PDB entry 6GOP | X-ray diffraction, 2.90 A resolution | chains B and C of the 28 polymer chains in the assembly

[Chain B]
Protein: Proteasome subunit alpha type-3
Source organism: Saccharomyces cerevisiae (strain ATCC 204508 / S288c)
Notes: EC 3.4.25.1
UniProt: P23638 (PSA3_YEAST); residues 0-257 here correspond to UniProt positions 1-258 (UniProt number = residue number + 1)
Chain sequence (258 residues; numbered 0 to 257; the number before each row is that of its first residue; numbering starts at 0):
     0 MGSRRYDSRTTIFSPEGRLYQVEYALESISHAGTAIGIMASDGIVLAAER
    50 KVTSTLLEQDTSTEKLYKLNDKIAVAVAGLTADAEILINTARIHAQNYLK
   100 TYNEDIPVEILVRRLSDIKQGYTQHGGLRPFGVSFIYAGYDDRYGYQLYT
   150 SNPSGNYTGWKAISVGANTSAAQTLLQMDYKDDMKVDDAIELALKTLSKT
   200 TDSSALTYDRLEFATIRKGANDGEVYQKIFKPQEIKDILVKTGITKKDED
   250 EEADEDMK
Not modelled in the structure: 0, 245-257

[Chain C]
Protein: Proteasome subunit alpha type-4
Source organism: Saccharomyces cerevisiae (strain ATCC 204508 / S288c)
Notes: EC 3.4.25.1
UniProt: P40303 (PSA4_YEAST); residues -1 to 252 here correspond to UniProt positions 1-254 (UniProt number = residue number + 2)
Chain sequence (254 residues; each row starts with the number of its first residue; numbers below 1 keep their minus sign (Met-1 is residue -1)):
    -1 MSGYDRALSIFSPDGHIFQVEYALEAVKRGTCAVGVKGKNCVVLGCERRS
    49 TLKLQDTRITPSKVSKIDSHVVLSFSGLNADSRILIEKARVEAQSHRLTL
    99 EDPVTVEYLTRYVAGVQQRYTQSGGVRPFGVSTLIAGFDPRDDEPKLYQT
   149 EPSGIYSSWSAQTIGRNSKTVREFLEKNYDRKEPPATVEECVKLTVRSLL
   199 EVVQTGAKNIEITVVKPDSDIVALSSEEINQYVTQIEQEKQEQQEQDKKK
   249 KSNH
Not modelled in the structure: -1 to 0, 241-252

[How chain B and chain C interact]
Contacting residue pairs - 75 pairs, chain B then chain C:
  Arg3(B) with Arg4(C)
  Asp6(B) with Tyr2(C), hydrogen bond; Arg4(C), salt bridge
  Arg8(B) with Arg4(C)
  Thr10(B) with Leu6(C); Arg125(C)
  Ile11(B) with Leu6(C), hydrophobic; Gln17(C)
  Phe12(B) with Gln17(C), hydrogen bond (backbone-side chain); Tyr20(C), hydrophobic; Ala21(C), hydrophobic; Ala24(C), hydrophobic; Leu76(C), hydrophobic; Arg125(C); Pro126(C); Gly128(C)
  Ser13(B) with Tyr20(C)
  Pro14(B) with Tyr20(C), hydrophobic; Glu23(C)
  Glu15(B) with Glu23(C); Arg27(C), hydrogen bond (backbone-side chain)
  Gly16(B) with Tyr20(C); Glu23(C); Ala24(C); Arg27(C), hydrogen bond (backbone-side chain)
  Arg17(B) with Arg27(C)
  Leu18(B) with Leu76(C), hydrophobic; Arg125(C)
  Met38(B) with Asp54(C); Arg56(C)
  Arg112(B) with Arg81(C)
  Ser115(B) with Arg81(C), hydrogen bond (backbone-side chain)
  Asp116(B) with Arg81(C), salt bridge; Ile82(C)
  Gln119(B) with Ala78(C); Asp79(C); Ile82(C)
  Thr122(B) with Arg125(C), hydrogen bond (backbone-side chain)
  Gln123(B) with Tyr118(C); Gly123(C); Val124(C); Arg125(C), hydrogen bond (backbone-backbone); Phe127(C)
  His124(B) with Gly123(C); Val124(C)
  Gly125(B) with Tyr2(C); Gly123(C)
  Gly126(B) with Tyr2(C)
  Tyr143(B) with Arg56(C), hydrogen bond (backbone-side chain); Ile57(C), hydrophobic
  Tyr145(B) with Arg56(C), hydrogen bond (backbone-side chain)
  Gln146(B) with Ile57(C)
  Leu147(B) with Ile57(C)
  Tyr148(B) with Ile57(C)
  Ser153(B) with Ala78(C)
  Gly154(B) with Ala78(C); Arg81(C), hydrogen bond (backbone-side chain)
  Asn155(B) with Asn77(C); Ala78(C)
  Tyr156(B) with Pro59(C), hydrophobic; Arg81(C)
  Gly158(B) with Gln53(C); Asp54(C), hydrogen bond (backbone-backbone); Ile57(C); Thr58(C), hydrogen bond (backbone-side chain)
  Trp159(B) with Lys51(C); Leu52(C); Gln53(C); Asp54(C)
  Lys160(B) with Leu52(C), hydrogen bond (backbone-backbone); Gln53(C)
  Ala161(B) with Leu52(C)
  Gln172(B) with Leu52(C)
  Leu175(B) with Leu52(C)
  Gln176(B) with Leu52(C)
Interface residues without a listed pair, chain B (41 interface residues in all): Glu108, Thr157, Tyr179
Interface residues without a listed pair, chain C (31 interface residues in all): Leu50

[Overview]
The interface between chain B and chain C involves 41 residues on one side and 31 on the other, with 13
hydrogen bonds and 2 salt bridges. Among the polar pairs are Asp6(B)-Arg4(C), Asp116(B)-Arg81(C) and
Asp6(B)-Tyr2(C).
Here chain B is Proteasome subunit alpha type-3 and chain C is Proteasome subunit alpha type-4, both from
Saccharomyces cerevisiae (strain ATCC 204508 / S288c). Entry 6GOP (Yeast 20S Proteasome in complex with
Homosalinosporamide A) was determined by X-ray diffraction.
